6WXQ - chains B and E of the 3 polymer chains in the assembly; structure by X-ray diffraction, 2.05 A resolution.

# Chain B
Protein: CRISPR-associated transcription factor Csa3 (Type I-A)
Source organism: Saccharolobus solfataricus
UniProtKB: A0A157T189 (A0A157T189_SACSO); the author numbering skips numbers that UniProt does not, so the offset changes along the chain: 1-211 = UniProt 1-211; 213-238 = UniProt 212-237
Sequence (248 residues; each row starts with the number of its first residue; note: 1 number in that range is skipped by the numbering (no residue carries it; nothing is unmodelled there); numbers below 1 keep their minus sign (Met-10 is residue -10)):
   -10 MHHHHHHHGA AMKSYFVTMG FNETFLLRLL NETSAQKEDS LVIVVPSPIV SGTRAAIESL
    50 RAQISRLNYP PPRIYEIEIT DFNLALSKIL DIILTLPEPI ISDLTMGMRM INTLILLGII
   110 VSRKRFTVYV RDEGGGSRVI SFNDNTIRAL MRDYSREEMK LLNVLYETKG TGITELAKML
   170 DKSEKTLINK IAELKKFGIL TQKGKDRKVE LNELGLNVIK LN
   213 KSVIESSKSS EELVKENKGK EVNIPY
Not modelled in the structure: -10 to 0, 214-238
Differences from the reference sequence: expression tag (-10 to 0)
From the paper describing this entry:
  - binding site for cyclic tetraadenylate (chain E): Met8, Gly9, Phe10, Asn11, Thr13, Phe14, Pro35, Val39, Thr42, Met95, Gly96, Met97, Arg98, Glu122, Gly123
  - mutagenesis - F10A, F14A, G96A, R98A: abolished binding to cyclic tetraadenylate (chain E)
  - conformationally variable residues (side-chain flip): Phe14
  - self-association interface (contacts with another copy of this molecule); pairs are residue here / residue on that copy: Arg98-Glu122 (backbone contact)
  - mutagenesis - E122A (K_D_ of 38.3 nM), E122Q (K_D_ of 44.5 nM): increased binding to cyclic tetraadenylate (chain E)
  - mutagenesis - E122A, E122Q: unchanged catalytic activity with cyclic tetraadenylate (chain E)

# Chain E
Molecule: cyclic tetraadenylate
Sequence (4 nucleotides; numbered 1 to 4; the number before each row is that of its first residue):
     1 AAAA

# How chain B and chain E interact
Pairs across the interface (21; chain B residue first):
  Met8(B) with A2(E), base contact
  Gly9(B) with A2(E), sugar contact; A3(E), phosphate contact
  Phe10(B) with A2(E), hydrogen bond to the sugar; A3(E), hydrogen bond to the phosphate
  Asn11(B) with A3(E), base contact
  Thr13(B) with A3(E), base contact
  Phe14(B) with A3(E), base contact
  Pro35(B) with A2(E), base contact
  Val39(B) with A2(E), base contact
  Thr42(B) with A2(E), hydrogen bond to the base
  Met95(B) with A3(E), phosphate contact
  Gly96(B) with A2(E), hydrogen bond to the phosphate; A3(E), hydrogen bond to the phosphate
  Met97(B) with A2(E), hydrogen bond to the sugar
  Arg98(B) with A1(E), sugar contact; A2(E), salt bridge to the phosphate; A4(E), sugar contact
  Glu122(B) with A3(E), base contact; A4(E), sugar contact
  Gly123(B) with A4(E), base contact
Other interface residues (no listed pair), chain B (16 interface residues in all): Thr94

# In short
Chain B and chain E form an interface of 16 and 4 residues respectively; the contacts include 6 hydrogen bonds
and 1 salt bridge. Polar pairs include Thr42(B)-A2(E), Phe10(B)-A2(E) and Met97(B)-A2(E). From the paper: a
binding site for cyclic tetraadenylate (chain E) at Met8(B), Gly9(B) and Phe10(B) among others; F10A, F14A and
G96A of chain B, among others, abolish binding to cyclic tetraadenylate (chain E); 6 substitutions were tested
in all.
Here chain B is CRISPR-associated transcription factor Csa3 (Type I-A) (Saccharolobus solfataricus) and chain
E is cyclic tetraadenylate. Entry 6WXQ (Crystal structure of CRISPR-associated transcription factor Csa3
complexed with cA4) was determined by X-ray diffraction.
